Entry 1XYY (X-ray diffraction, 1.70 A resolution); this record covers chain A.

# Chain A
Molecule: Flavodoxin
From: Desulfovibrio vulgaris
UniProtKB: P00323 (FLAV_DESVH); residues 1-148 here = UniProt positions 1-148
Chain sequence (148 residues; row label = number of the first residue in the row):
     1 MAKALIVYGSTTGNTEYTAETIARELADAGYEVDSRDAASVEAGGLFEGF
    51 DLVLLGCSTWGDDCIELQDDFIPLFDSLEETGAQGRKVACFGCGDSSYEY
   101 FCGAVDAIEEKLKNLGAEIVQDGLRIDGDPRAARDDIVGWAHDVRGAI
Not modelled in the structure: 1
Sequence notes: engineered mutation Cys64 (Ser in P00323)
Disulfide bonds: Cys64 forms a disulfide with the same residue of a neighbouring copy of this chain
Residues lining bound ligands: FMN (flavin mononucleotide): Gly9, Ser10, Thr11, Thr12, Gly13, Asn14, Thr15, Ser58, Thr59, Trp60, Gly61, Gln68, Cys93, Gly94, Asp95, Tyr98, Tyr100, Phe101, Cys102

# In short
Ligands of chain A: flavin mononucleotide.
Chain A is Flavodoxin (Desulfovibrio vulgaris); the structure, Low Temperature (100K) Crystal Structure Of
Flavodoxin Mutant S64C, homodimer, oxidised state, was determined by X-ray diffraction (same publication as
1WSW, 1XYV and 1WSB).
